Entry 8YXZ (electron microscopy, 3.00 A resolution); this record covers chains V and W of the 14 polymer chains in the assembly.

== Chain V (and W) ==
Name: V-type ATP synthase, subunit K
Organism: Thermus thermophilus HB8
Notes: chain W of this document is another copy of the same molecule, construct and numbering; everything in this record applies to it too
Reference sequence: Q5SIT7 (Q5SIT7_THET8); residues -18 to 80 here correspond to UniProt positions 1-99 (UniProt number = residue number + 19)
Sequence (102 residues; each row starts with the number of its first residue; numbers below 1 keep their minus sign (Met-18 is residue -18)):
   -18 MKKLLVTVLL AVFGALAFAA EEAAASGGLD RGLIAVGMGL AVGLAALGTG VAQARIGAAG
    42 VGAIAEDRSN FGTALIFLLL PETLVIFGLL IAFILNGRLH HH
Disordered / not traced: -18 to 7, 81-83
Construct notes: expression tag (81-83)

== How chain V and chain W interact ==
Contacting residue pairs (62):
  Leu10(V) - Leu10(W)  hydrophobic
  Asp11(V) - Gly9(W)
  Asp11(V) - Arg12(W)  salt bridge
  Asp11(V) - Gly13(W)
  Leu14(V) - Leu10(W)  hydrophobic
  Leu14(V) - Gly13(W)
  Leu14(V) - Leu14(W)
  Leu14(V) - Val17(W)
  Ile15(V) - Arg12(W)
  Ile15(V) - Ala16(W)  hydrophobic
  Gly18(V) - Ala16(W)
  Gly18(V) - Val17(W)
  Gly18(V) - Gly20(W)
  Leu21(V) - Gly20(W)
  Leu21(V) - Leu21(W)  hydrophobic
  Ala22(V) - Gly20(W)
  Leu25(V) - Gly24(W)
  Leu25(V) - Leu25(W)  hydrophobic
  Ala26(V) - Ala27(W)  hydrophobic
  Gly29(V) - Ala27(W)
  Gly29(V) - Leu28(W)
  Gly29(V) - Gly31(W)
  Val32(V) - Val32(W)  hydrophobic
  Val32(V) - Ala35(W)
  Ala33(V) - Gly31(W)
  Ala33(V) - Ala35(W)
  Arg36(V) - Ala35(W)
  Arg36(V) - Arg36(W)
  Arg36(V) - Ala39(W)
  Ile37(V) - Gln34(W)
  Ile37(V) - Ala35(W)
  Ile37(V) - Gly38(W)
  Ile37(V) - Ala39(W)
  Ala40(V) - Ala39(W)  hydrophobic
  Ala40(V) - Val42(W)
  Gly41(V) - Val42(W)
  Ala44(V) - Ala46(W)  hydrophobic
  Asp48(V) - Arg49(W)  salt bridge
  Ser50(V) - Arg49(W)  hydrogen bond
  Asn51(V) - Arg49(W)
  Thr54(V) - Ile45(W)
  Thr54(V) - Phe52(W)
  Phe58(V) - Gly38(W)
  Phe58(V) - Val42(W)  hydrophobic
  Phe58(V) - Phe52(W)  hydrophobic
  Phe58(V) - Ala55(W)  hydrophobic
  Phe58(V) - Leu59(W)  hydrophobic
  Leu61(V) - Leu56(W)  hydrophobic
  Leu61(V) - Leu59(W)  hydrophobic
  Thr64(V) - Glu63(W)
  Leu65(V) - Ala27(W)
  Leu65(V) - Thr30(W)
  Leu65(V) - Gly31(W)
  Phe68(V) - Val66(W)  hydrophobic
  Phe68(V) - Leu70(W)  hydrophobic
  Ile72(V) - Leu70(W)  hydrophobic
  Ile72(V) - Ala73(W)  hydrophobic
  Leu76(V) - Ala16(W)  hydrophobic
  Leu76(V) - Met19(W)  hydrophobic
  Arg79(V) - Arg12(W)  hydrogen bond (backbone-side chain)
  Arg79(V) - Asn77(W)  hydrogen bond
  Arg79(V) - Leu80(W)  hydrogen bond (side chain-backbone)
Interface residues without a listed pair, chain V (35 interface residues in all): Val17, Leu28, Glu47, Pro62, Leu71, Ile75
Interface residues without a listed pair, chain W (40 interface residues in all): Val23, Gly41, Leu60, Phe74

== Summary ==
35 residues of chain V face 40 of chain W across their interface, with 4 hydrogen bonds and 2 salt bridges.
Polar pairs include Asp11(V)-Arg12(W), Asp48(V)-Arg49(W) and Ser50(V)-Arg49(W).
Both chains are V-type ATP synthase, subunit K (Thermus thermophilus HB8). Entry 8YXZ (Vo domain of V/A-ATPase
from Thermus thermophilus state1) was determined by electron microscopy (same publication as 8YWT, 8YY0 and
8YY1).
